Entry 3J0K (electron microscopy, 36.00 A resolution (very low resolution: no residue pairs are listed; an interface is given only as per-side residue counts)); this record covers chains A and F of the 12 polymer chains in the assembly.

== Chain A ==
Name: DNA-directed RNA polymerase II largest subunit
From: Homo sapiens
Notes: EC 2.7.7.6
Chain sequence (1455 residues; each row starts with the number of its first residue):
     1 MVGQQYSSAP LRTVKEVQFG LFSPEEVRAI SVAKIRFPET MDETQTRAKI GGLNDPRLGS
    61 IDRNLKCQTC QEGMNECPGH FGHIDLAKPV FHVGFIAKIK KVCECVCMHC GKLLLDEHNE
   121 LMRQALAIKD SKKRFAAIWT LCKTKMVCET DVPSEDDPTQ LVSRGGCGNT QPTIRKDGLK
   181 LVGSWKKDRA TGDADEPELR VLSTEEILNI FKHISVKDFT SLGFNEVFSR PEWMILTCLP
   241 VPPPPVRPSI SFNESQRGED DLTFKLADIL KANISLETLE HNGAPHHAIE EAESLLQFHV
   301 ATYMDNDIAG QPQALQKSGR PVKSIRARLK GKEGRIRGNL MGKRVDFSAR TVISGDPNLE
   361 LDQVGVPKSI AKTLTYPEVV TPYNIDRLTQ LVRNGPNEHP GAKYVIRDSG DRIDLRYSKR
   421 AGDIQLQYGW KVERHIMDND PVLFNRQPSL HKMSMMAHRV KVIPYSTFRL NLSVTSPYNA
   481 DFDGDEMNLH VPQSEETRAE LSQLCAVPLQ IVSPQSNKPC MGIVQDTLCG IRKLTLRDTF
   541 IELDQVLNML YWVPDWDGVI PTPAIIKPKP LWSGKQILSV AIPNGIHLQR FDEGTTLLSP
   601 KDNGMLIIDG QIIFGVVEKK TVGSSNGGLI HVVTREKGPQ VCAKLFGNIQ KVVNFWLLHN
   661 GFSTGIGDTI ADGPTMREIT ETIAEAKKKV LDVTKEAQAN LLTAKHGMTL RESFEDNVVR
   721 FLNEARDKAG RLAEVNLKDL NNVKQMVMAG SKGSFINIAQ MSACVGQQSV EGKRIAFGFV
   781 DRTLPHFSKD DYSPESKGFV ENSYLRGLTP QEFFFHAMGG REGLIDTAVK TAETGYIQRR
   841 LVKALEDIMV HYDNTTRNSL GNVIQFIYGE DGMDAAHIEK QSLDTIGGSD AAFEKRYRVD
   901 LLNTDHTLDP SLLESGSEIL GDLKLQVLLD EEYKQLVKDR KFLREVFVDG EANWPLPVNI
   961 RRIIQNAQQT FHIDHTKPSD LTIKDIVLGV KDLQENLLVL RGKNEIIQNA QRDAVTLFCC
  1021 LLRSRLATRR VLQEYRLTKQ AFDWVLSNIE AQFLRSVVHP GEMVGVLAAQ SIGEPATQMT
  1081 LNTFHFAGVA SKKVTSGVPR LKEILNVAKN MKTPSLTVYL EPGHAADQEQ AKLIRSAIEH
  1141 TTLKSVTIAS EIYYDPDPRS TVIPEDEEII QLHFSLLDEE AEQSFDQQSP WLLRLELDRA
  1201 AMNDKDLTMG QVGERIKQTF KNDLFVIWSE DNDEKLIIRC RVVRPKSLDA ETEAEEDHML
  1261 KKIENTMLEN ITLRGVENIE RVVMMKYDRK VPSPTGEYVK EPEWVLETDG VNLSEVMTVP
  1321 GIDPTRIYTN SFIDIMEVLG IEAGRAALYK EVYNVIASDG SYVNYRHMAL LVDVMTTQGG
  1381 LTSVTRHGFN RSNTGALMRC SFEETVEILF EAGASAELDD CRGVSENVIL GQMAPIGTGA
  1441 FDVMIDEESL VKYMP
Disordered / not traced: 1, 187-194, 1177-1186, 1244-1253

== Chain F ==
Name: DNA-directed RNA polymerases I, II, and III 23 kDa polypeptide
From: Homo sapiens
Notes: EC 2.7.7.6
Chain sequence (84 residues; row label = number of the first residue in the row):
    72 KAIPKDQRAT TPYMTKYERA RILGTRALQI SMNAPVFVDL EGETDPLRIA MKELAEKKIP
   132 LVIRRYLPDG SFEDWSVEEL IVDL

== How chain A and chain F interact ==
At this resolution (36 A) residue pairs are not listed: 37 residues of chain A and 45 of chain F lie at the interface.

== Summary ==
37 residues of chain A and 45 residues of chain F are in contact.
Here chain A is DNA-directed RNA polymerase II largest subunit and chain F is DNA-directed RNA polymerases I,
II, and III 23 kDa polypeptide, both from Homo sapiens. Entry 3J0K (Orientation of RNA polymerase II within
the human VP16-Mediator-pol II-TFIIF assembly) was determined by electron microscopy.
